PDB entry 3R6G | X-ray diffraction, 2.07 A resolution | chains B and E of the 3 polymer chains in the assembly

# Chain B
Protein: Caspase-2 subunit p12
From: Homo sapiens
Notes: EC 3.4.22.55
UniProt: P42575 (CASP2_HUMAN); residue numbers follow UniProt; this construct covers 349-452
Chain sequence (112 residues; row label = number of the first residue in the row):
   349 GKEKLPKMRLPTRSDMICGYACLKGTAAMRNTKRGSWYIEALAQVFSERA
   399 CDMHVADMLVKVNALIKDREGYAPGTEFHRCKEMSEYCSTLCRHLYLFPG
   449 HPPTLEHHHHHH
Not modelled in the structure: 349-354, 452-460
Differences from the reference sequence: expression tag (453-460)
Reported in the primary citation:
  - binding site for Peptide Inhibitor (ACE)VDVAD-CHO (chain E): Ala-376, Arg-378, Asn-379, Thr-380, Trp-385, Arg-417, Glu-418, Tyr-420
  - specificity-determining residues: Arg-378, Thr-380, Tyr-420
  - mutagenesis - T380A, Y420A: decreased catalytic activity on Ac-VDVAD-AFC
  - conformationally variable residues (loop rearrangement): Thr-380, Tyr-420
  - mutagenesis - T380A/Y420A: abolished catalytic activity on pentapeptide substrate

# Chain E
Protein: Peptide Inhibitor (ACE)VDVAD-CHO
Chain sequence (6 residues; each row starts with the number of its first residue):
   401 XVDVAD
Modified / non-standard residues: ACE (acetyl group) at position 401; Asp-406 (aspartic aldehyde; ASA)

# Interface between chain B and chain E
Contacting residue pairs - 27 pairs, chain B then chain E:
  Ala-375(B) with Ala-405(E), hydrophobic
  Ala-376(B) with Val-404(E); Ala-405(E); Asp-406(E), hydrogen bond (backbone-backbone)
  Met-377(B) with Asp-403(E); Val-404(E)
  Arg-378(B) with Val-402(E); Asp-403(E); Val-404(E), hydrogen bond (backbone-backbone); Ala-405(E); Asp-406(E)
  Asn-379(B) with ACE_401(E); Val-402(E); Asp-403(E)
  Thr-380(B) with ACE_401(E); Val-402(E), hydrogen bond (backbone-backbone)
  Lys-381(B) with ACE_401(E)
  Ser-384(B) with Asp-406(E)
  Trp-385(B) with Asp-403(E), hydrogen bond
  Glu-418(B) with Asp-403(E)
  Gly-419(B) with Asp-403(E)
  Tyr-420(B) with ACE_401(E); Val-402(E); Asp-403(E), hydrogen bond (backbone-side chain)
  Ala-421(B) with Asp-403(E)
  Phe-426(B) with Asp-403(E); Ala-405(E), hydrophobic
Other interface residues (no listed pair), chain B (15 interface residues in all): Arg-417

# In short
15 residues of chain B and 6 residues of chain E are in contact, with 5 hydrogen bonds. Polar contacts include
Trp-385(B)/Asp-403(E), Tyr-420(B)/Asp-403(E) and Ala-376(B)/Asp-406(E). From the paper: a binding site for
Peptide Inhibitor (ACE)VDVAD-CHO (chain E) at Ala-376(B), Arg-378(B) and Asn-379(B) among others; T380A and
Y420A of chain B reduce catalytic activity on Ac-VDVAD-AFC.
Here chain B is Caspase-2 subunit p12 (Homo sapiens) and chain E is Peptide Inhibitor (ACE)VDVAD-CHO. Entry
3R6G (Crystal structure of active caspase-2 bound with Ac-VDVAD-CHO) was determined by X-ray diffraction,
deposited together with 3R5J, 3R6L, 3R7B, 3R7N and 3R7S.
